Entry 9CEW (electron microscopy, 2.88 A resolution); this record covers chains N and P of the 6 polymer chains in the assembly.

# Chain N
Molecule: 54-nt DNA strand
Sequence (54 nucleotides; numbered -24 to 29; the number before each row is that of its first residue; numbers below 1 keep their minus sign (DA-24 is residue -24)):
   -24 ATTCGAGCTC GGTACCCGGG CATATCTATA GGTTATGAAA TCAAATTACA AATA
Unresolved in the structure: -24 to -16, 0-29

# Chain P
Name: Maltose/maltodextrin-binding periplasmic protein, Spizellomyces punctatus Fanzor 1
Source organism: Escherichia coli K-12
Reference sequence: chimeric construct of P0AEX9, A0A0L0H5U9: residues -375 to -10 from P0AEX9 (MALE_ECOLI) positions 27-392 (UniProt number = residue number + 402); residues 2-638 from A0A0L0H5U9 positions 2-638 (same numbers)
Sequence (1032 residues; each row starts with the number of its first residue; numbers below 1 keep their minus sign (Met-393 is residue -393)):
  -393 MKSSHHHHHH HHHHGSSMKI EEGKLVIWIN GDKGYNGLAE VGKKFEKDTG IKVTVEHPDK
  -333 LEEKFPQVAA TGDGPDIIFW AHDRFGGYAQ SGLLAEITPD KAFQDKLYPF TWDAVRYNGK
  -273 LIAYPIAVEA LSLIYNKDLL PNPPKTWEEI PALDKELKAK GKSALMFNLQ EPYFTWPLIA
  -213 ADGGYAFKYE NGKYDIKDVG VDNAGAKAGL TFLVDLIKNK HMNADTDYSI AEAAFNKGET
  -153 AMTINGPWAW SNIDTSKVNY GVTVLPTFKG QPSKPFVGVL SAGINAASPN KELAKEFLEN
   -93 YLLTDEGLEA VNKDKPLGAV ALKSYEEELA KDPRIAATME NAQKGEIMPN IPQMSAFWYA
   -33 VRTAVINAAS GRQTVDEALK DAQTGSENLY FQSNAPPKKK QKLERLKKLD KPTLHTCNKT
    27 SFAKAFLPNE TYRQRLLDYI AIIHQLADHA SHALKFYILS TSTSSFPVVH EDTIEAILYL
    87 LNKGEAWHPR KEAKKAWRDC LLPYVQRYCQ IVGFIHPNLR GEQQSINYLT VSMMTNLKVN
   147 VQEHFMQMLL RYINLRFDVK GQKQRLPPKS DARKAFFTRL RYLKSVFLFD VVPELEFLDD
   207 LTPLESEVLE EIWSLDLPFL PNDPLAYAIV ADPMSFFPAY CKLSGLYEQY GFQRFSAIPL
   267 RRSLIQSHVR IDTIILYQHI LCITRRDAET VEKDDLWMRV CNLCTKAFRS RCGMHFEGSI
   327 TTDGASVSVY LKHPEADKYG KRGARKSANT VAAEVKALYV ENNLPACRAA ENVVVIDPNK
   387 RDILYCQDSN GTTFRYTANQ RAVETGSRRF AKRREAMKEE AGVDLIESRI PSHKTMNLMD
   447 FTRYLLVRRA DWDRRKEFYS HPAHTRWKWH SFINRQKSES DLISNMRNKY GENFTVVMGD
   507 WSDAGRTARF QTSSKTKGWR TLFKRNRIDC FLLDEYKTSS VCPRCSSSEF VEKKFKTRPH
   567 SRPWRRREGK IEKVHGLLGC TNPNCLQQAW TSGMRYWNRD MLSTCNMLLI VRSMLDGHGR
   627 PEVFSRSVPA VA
Unresolved in the structure: -393 to 17, 346-361, 634-638
Differences from the reference sequence: expression tag (-393 to -376); linker (-9 to 1)
Metal / ion sites: Mg2+ site 1: Asp383, Glu541 (shared with 2 residues of chain Y); Mg2+ site 2: Asp383, Asn385, Asp606 (shared with 1 residue of chain Y); Zn2+: Cys548, Cys551, Cys586, Cys591
What the authors report for this chain:
  - catalytic residues: Asp383, Glu541, Asp606
  - Mg2+ coordination: Asp383, Glu541, Asp606
  - mutagenesis - D606N: increased catalytic activity
  - binding site for the 54-nt DNA strand: Tyr345

# Interface between chain N and chain P
Pairs across the interface (22; chain N residue first):
  DG-7(N) - Thr290(P)  phosphate contact
  DG-7(N) - Arg292(P)  salt bridge to the phosphate
  DG-6(N) - Arg126(P)  salt bridge to the phosphate
  DG-5(N) - Arg96(P)  base contact
  DG-5(N) - Arg126(P)  phosphate contact
  DG-5(N) - Gly127(P)  hydrogen bond to the phosphate
  DG-5(N) - Arg291(P)  hydrogen bond to the base
  DC-4(N) - Lys89(P)  salt bridge to the phosphate
  DC-4(N) - Trp93(P)  phosphate contact
  DC-4(N) - His94(P)  hydrogen bond to the phosphate
  DC-4(N) - Pro95(P)  phosphate contact
  DC-4(N) - Arg96(P)  hydrogen bond to the sugar
  DC-4(N) - Gln129(P)  base contact
  DA-3(N) - Pro95(P)  phosphate contact
  DA-3(N) - Arg96(P)  hydrogen bond to the phosphate
  DA-3(N) - Lys97(P)  hydrogen bond to the phosphate
  DA-3(N) - Lys100(P)  salt bridge to the phosphate
  DA-3(N) - Gln129(P)  hydrogen bond to the base
  DT-2(N) - Lys97(P)  salt bridge to the phosphate
  DT-2(N) - Lys100(P)  base contact
  DT-2(N) - Asn133(P)  hydrogen bond to the base
  DA-1(N) - Tyr345(P)  base contact
Interface residues without a listed pair, chain N (8 interface residues in all): DC-8
Interface residues without a listed pair, chain P (18 interface residues in all): Tyr85, Ala92, Glu128

# In short
The interface between chain N and chain P involves 8 residues on one side and 18 on the other, with 8 hydrogen
bonds and 5 salt bridges. Polar contacts include DG-5(N)-Arg291(P), DA-3(N)-Gln129(P) and DT-2(N)-Asn133(P).
The paper reports catalytic residues Asp383(P), Glu541(P) and Asp606(P); D606N of chain P increases catalytic
activity.
Here chain N is a 54-nt DNA strand and chain P is Maltose/maltodextrin-binding periplasmic protein,
Spizellomyces punctatus Fanzor 1 (Escherichia coli K-12). Entry 9CEW (Spizellomyces punctatus Fanzor (SpuFz)
State 3) was determined by electron microscopy (same publication as 9CER, 9CES, 9CET, 9CEU, 9CEV, 9CEX and 6
further entries).
